Entry 2J19 (X-ray diffraction, 1.75 A resolution); this record covers chain A.

== Chain A ==
Molecule: Chloroperoxidase
Source organism: Caldariomyces fumago
Notes: EC 1.11.1.10
Reference sequence: P04963 (PRXC_CALFU); residues 1-298 here correspond to UniProt positions 22-319 (UniProt number = residue number + 21)
Amino-acid sequence (299 residues; each row starts with the number of its first residue; numbering starts at 0):
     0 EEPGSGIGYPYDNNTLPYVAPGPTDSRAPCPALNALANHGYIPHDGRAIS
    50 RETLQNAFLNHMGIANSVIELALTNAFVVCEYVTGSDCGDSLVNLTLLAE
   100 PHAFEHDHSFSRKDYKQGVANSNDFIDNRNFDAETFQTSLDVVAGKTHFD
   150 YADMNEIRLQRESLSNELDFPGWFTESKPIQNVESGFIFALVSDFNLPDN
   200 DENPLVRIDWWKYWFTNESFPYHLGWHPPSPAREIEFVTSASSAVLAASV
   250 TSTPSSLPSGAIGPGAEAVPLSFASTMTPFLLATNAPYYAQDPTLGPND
Covalently attached groups: N-acetylglucosamine (NAG) linked to Asn12, Asn93, Asn216; alpha-D-mannopyranose (MAN) linked to Thr238, Ser239, Ser241, Ser242, Ser248, Thr250, Ser251, Thr252, Thr283, Thr293
Modified positions: Glu0 (pyroglutamic acid; PCA)
Metal / ion sites: heme Fe near Cys29 (its only coordinating residue here); Mn2+: Glu104, His105, Ser108 (together with heme)
Small-molecule neighbours: heme (HEM): Pro28, Cys29, Pro30, Ala31, Leu32, Leu53, Phe57, Ile63, Val67, Ile68, Ala71, Leu72, Ala75, Leu97, Phe103, Glu104, His105, Ser108, Phe109, Ser110, Arg111, Gln180, Glu183, Phe186, Ile187, Leu190, Trp213, Phe214
UniProt features mapped onto this chain:
  - active site: Glu183
  - binding site (heme): Cys29
  - binding site (Mn(2+)): Glu104, His105, Ser108
  - glycosylation: Asn12 (N-linked (GlcNAc...) asparagine), Asn93 (N-linked (GlcNAc...) asparagine), Asn216 (N-linked (GlcNAc...) asparagine), Thr238 (O-linked (Man) threonine), Ser239 (O-linked (Man) serine), Ser241 (O-linked (Man) serine), Ser242 (O-linked (Man) serine), Ser248 (O-linked (Man) serine), Thr250 (O-linked (Man) threonine), Ser251 (O-linked (Man) serine), Thr252 (O-linked (Man) threonine), Thr275 (O-linked (Man...) threonine), Thr283 (O-linked (Man...) threonine), Thr293 (O-linked (Man...) threonine)
From the paper describing this entry:
  - conformationally variable residues: Cys79

== In short ==
Chain A binds heme. Covalently linked N-acetylglucosamine: at Asn12, Asn93 and Asn216. Alpha-D-mannopyranose
is covalently linked to Thr238, Ser239, Ser241, Ser242, Ser248 and Thr250 and 4 more. The Mn2+ site is built
by Glu104, His105 and Ser108. UniProt lists active-site residue Glu183, heme-binding residue Cys29 and 3
Mn2+-binding residues. From the paper: conformational variability at Cys79.
Chain A is Chloroperoxidase (Caldariomyces fumago); the structure, Ferrous Chloroperoxidase (high dose data
set), was determined by X-ray diffraction (same publication as 2J18).
